Entry 8F2K (electron microscopy, 2.90 A resolution); this record covers chains C and F of the 7 polymer chains in the assembly.

== Chain C ==
Protein: ATP synthase subunit alpha
From: Saccharomyces cerevisiae
UniProtKB: A0A6A5Q4L9 (A0A6A5Q4L9_YEASX); residues 26-510 here correspond to UniProt positions 61-545 (UniProt number = residue number + 35)
Sequence (485 residues; numbered 26 to 510; the number before each row is that of its first residue):
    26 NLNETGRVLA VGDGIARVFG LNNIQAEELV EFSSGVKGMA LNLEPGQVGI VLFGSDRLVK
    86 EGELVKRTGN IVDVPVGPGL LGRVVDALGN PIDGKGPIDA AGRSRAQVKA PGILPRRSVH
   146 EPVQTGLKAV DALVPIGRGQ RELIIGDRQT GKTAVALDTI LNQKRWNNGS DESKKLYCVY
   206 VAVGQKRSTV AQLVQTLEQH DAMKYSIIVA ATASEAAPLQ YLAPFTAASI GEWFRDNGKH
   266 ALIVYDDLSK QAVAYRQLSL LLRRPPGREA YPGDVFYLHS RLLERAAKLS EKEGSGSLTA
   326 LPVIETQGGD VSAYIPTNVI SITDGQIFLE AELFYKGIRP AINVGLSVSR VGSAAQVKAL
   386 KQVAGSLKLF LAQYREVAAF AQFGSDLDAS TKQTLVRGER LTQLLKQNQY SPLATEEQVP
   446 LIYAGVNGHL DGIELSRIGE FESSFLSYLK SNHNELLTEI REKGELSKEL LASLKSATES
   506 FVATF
Ion coordination: Mg2+: Thr178 (together with ATP)
Ligand contacts:
  - ATP (adenosine-5'-triphosphate), molecule 1: Arg173, Gln174, Thr175, Gly176, Lys177, Thr178, Ala179, Asp271, Glu330, Phe359, Arg364, Pro365, Gln432, Asn433, Gln434
  - ATP, molecule 2: Ile345, Ser346, Val373, Arg375
  - Cruentaren A (XBC): Val336, Ile345, Gln351, Phe353, Gly370, Leu371, Val373, Lys393, Leu394, Ala397, Gln398, Glu401
What the authors report for this chain:
  - binding site for Cruentaren A: Val336, Ile345, Gln351, Phe353, Val369, Val373, Lys393, Leu394, Ala397

== Chain F ==
Protein: ATP synthase subunit beta
From: Saccharomyces cerevisiae
Notes: EC 7.1.2.2
UniProtKB: A0A6A5PX46 (A0A6A5PX46_YEASX); residues 8-476 here correspond to UniProt positions 41-509 (UniProt number = residue number + 33)
Sequence (469 residues; each row starts with the number of its first residue):
     8 PITGKVTAVI GAIVDVHFEQ SELPAILNAL EIKTPQGKLV LEVAQHLGEN TVRTIAMDGT
    68 EGLVRGEKVL DTGGPISVPV GRETLGRIIN VIGEPIDERG PIKSKLRKPI HADPPSFAEQ
   128 STSAEILETG IKVVDLLAPY ARGGKIGLFG GAGVGKTVFI QELINNIAKA HGGFSVFTGV
   188 GERTREGNDL YREMKETGVI NLEGESKVAL VFGQMNEPPG ARARVALTGL TIAEYFRDEE
   248 GQDVLLFIDN IFRFTQAGSE VSALLGRIPS AVGYQPTLAT DMGLLQERIT TTKKGSVTSV
   308 QAVYVPADDL TDPAPATTFA HLDATTVLSR GISELGIYPA VDPLDSKSRL LDAAVVGQEH
   368 YDVASKVQET LQTYKSLQDI IAILGMDELS EQDKLTVERA RKIQRFLSQP FAVAEVFTGI
   428 PGKLVRLKDT VASFKAVLEG KYDNIPEHAF YMVGGIEDVV AKAEKLAAE
Ion coordination: Mg2+: Thr164 (together with ATP)
Ligand contacts:
  - ATP (adenosine-5'-triphosphate), molecule 1: Gly158, Ala159, Gly160, Val161, Gly162, Lys163, Thr164, Val165, Arg190, Glu193, Tyr311, Tyr345, Pro346, Phe418, Ala421, Phe424, Thr425
  - ATP, molecule 2: Ser355, Asp359, Tyr368
  - Cruentaren A (XBC): Gly160, Arg337, Ser340, Glu341, Leu342, Gly343, Tyr345, Phe424, Thr425, Ile427, Tyr458, Met459
What the authors report for this chain:
  - binding site for Cruentaren A: Arg337, Glu341, Tyr345, Phe424

== How chain C and chain F interact ==
Contacting residue pairs (84):
  Gly45(C) - Arg72(F)  hydrogen bond (backbone-side chain)
  Leu46(C) - Arg72(F)  hydrogen bond (backbone-side chain)
  Asn47(C) - Arg72(F)
  Asn48(C) - Val71(F)
  Ile49(C) - Val71(F)
  Gln50(C) - Gly69(F)
  Gln50(C) - Leu70(F)
  Gln50(C) - Val71(F)
  Ala51(C) - Thr67(F)
  Ala51(C) - Glu68(F)
  Ala51(C) - Gly69(F)  hydrogen bond (backbone-backbone)
  Ala51(C) - Leu70(F)  hydrogen bond (backbone-backbone)
  Glu52(C) - Glu68(F)
  Leu66(C) - Val16(F)
  Asn67(C) - Val16(F)
  Asn67(C) - Ile17(F)
  Leu68(C) - Ala15(F)
  Leu68(C) - Val16(F)  hydrogen bond (backbone-backbone)
  Leu68(C) - Leu70(F)
  Leu68(C) - Arg72(F)
  Glu69(C) - Thr14(F)
  Glu69(C) - Arg72(F)  hydrogen bond (backbone-side chain)
  Pro70(C) - Thr14(F)
  Gln72(C) - Arg72(F)
  Val73(C) - Arg72(F)
  Ile96(C) - Gly69(F)
  Lys134(C) - Asp65(F)  salt bridge
  Lys134(C) - Asn223(F)
  Lys134(C) - Glu224(F)  salt bridge
  Lys134(C) - Pro225(F)
  Pro136(C) - Thr191(F)
  Gly137(C) - Thr191(F)
  Ile138(C) - Thr191(F)
  Ile138(C) - Asn195(F)  hydrogen bond (backbone-side chain)
  Ile138(C) - Phe219(F)  hydrophobic
  Leu139(C) - Glu105(F)
  Arg141(C) - Thr191(F)
  Arg141(C) - Asn195(F)
  Ser143(C) - Arg199(F)
  Arg166(C) - Arg190(F)
  Pro290(C) - Ala270(F)  hydrophobic
  Arg293(C) - Pro313(F)
  Arg293(C) - Ala314(F)
  Arg293(C) - Asp316(F)  salt bridge
  Arg293(C) - Asp319(F)  salt bridge
  Gly298(C) - Glu267(F)
  Asp299(C) - Glu267(F)
  Phe301(C) - Met222(F)  hydrophobic
  Phe301(C) - Arg260(F)
  Phe301(C) - Gln263(F)
  Tyr302(C) - Asn223(F)
  Tyr302(C) - Glu224(F)
  Tyr302(C) - Pro225(F)
  Tyr302(C) - Arg229(F)
  Tyr302(C) - Glu267(F)
  Ser305(C) - Met222(F)  hydrogen bond (side chain-backbone)
  Glu309(C) - Arg190(F)
  Glu309(C) - Thr191(F)  hydrogen bond
  Glu309(C) - Met222(F)
  Glu309(C) - Asn223(F)
  Ser337(C) - Ala314(F)
  Ser337(C) - Asp315(F)
  Tyr339(C) - Pro313(F)
  Thr342(C) - Ala159(F)
  Thr342(C) - Tyr311(F)  hydrogen bond (backbone-side chain)
  Thr342(C) - Pro313(F)  hydrogen bond (side chain-backbone)
  Asn343(C) - Tyr311(F)
  Ile345(C) - Ala159(F)  hydrophobic
  Ile345(C) - Arg190(F)  hydrogen bond (backbone-side chain)
  Ser346(C) - Ala159(F)
  Ser346(C) - Arg190(F)  hydrogen bond (backbone-side chain)
  Ser346(C) - Met222(F)
  Ser346(C) - Arg260(F)  hydrogen bond
  Ser346(C) - Tyr311(F)
  Ile347(C) - Arg190(F)  hydrogen bond (backbone-side chain)
  Ile347(C) - Met222(F)  hydrophobic
  Asp349(C) - Arg190(F)  salt bridge
  Asp349(C) - Arg192(F)  salt bridge
  Leu371(C) - Glu341(F)
  Arg375(C) - Gly160(F)
  Arg375(C) - Arg190(F)
  Arg375(C) - Phe424(F)
  Val376(C) - Arg192(F)
  Leu394(C) - Thr425(F)
Interface residues without a listed pair, chain C (53 interface residues in all): Gly71, Arg130, Ala135, Arg142, Arg289, Gly292, Arg306, Thr348, Ser374
Interface residues without a listed pair, chain F (47 interface residues in all): Ile95, Ile103, Asp104, Gly194, Gln221, Pro226, Leu271, Pro276, Val279

== Overview ==
Chain C and chain F form an interface of 53 and 47 residues respectively; the contacts include 15 hydrogen
bonds and 6 salt bridges. Polar pairs include Lys134(C)-Asp65(F), Lys134(C)-Glu224(F) and Arg293(C)-Asp316(F).
The paper reports a binding site for Cruentaren A at Val336(C), Ile345(C) and Arg337(F) among others.
Here chain C is ATP synthase subunit alpha and chain F is ATP synthase subunit beta, both from Saccharomyces
cerevisiae. Entry 8F2K (Structure of yeast F1-ATPase) was determined by electron microscopy.
